8YKY - chains B and S of the 5 polymer chains in the assembly; structure by electron microscopy, 2.99 A resolution.

Chain B:
Name: Guanine nucleotide-binding protein G(I)/G(S)/G(T) subunit beta-1
Organism: Homo sapiens
Reference sequence: P62873 (GBB1_HUMAN); residue numbers follow UniProt; this construct covers 1-340
Sequence (366 residues; row label = number of the first residue in the row):
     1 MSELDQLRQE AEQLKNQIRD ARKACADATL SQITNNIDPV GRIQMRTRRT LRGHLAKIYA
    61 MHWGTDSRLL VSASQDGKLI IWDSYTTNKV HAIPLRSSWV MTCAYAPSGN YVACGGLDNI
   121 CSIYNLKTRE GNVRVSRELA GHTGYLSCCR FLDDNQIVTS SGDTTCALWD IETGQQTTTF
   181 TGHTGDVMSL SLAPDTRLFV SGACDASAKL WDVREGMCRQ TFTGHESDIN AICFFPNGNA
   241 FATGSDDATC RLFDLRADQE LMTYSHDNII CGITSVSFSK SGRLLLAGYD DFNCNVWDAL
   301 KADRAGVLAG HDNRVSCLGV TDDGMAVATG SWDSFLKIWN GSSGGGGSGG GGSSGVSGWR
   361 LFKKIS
Disordered / not traced: 1-2, 341-366
Construct notes: expression tag (341-366)
Swiss-Prot annotation at these positions:
  - modified residue: Ser2 (N-acetylserine), His266 (Phosphohistidine)
  - natural variant: Leu30 (L30F: In MRD42; uncertain significance), Arg52 (R52G: In MRD42), Gly64 (G64V: In MRD42), Asp76 (D76E: In MRD42; D76G: In MRD42), Gly77 (G77S: In MRD42), Lys78 (K78R: In MRD42), Ile80 (I80N: In MRD42; I80T: In MRD42), His91 (H91R: In MRD42; uncertain significance), Ala92 (A92T: In MRD42), Pro94 (P94S: In MRD42), Leu95 (L95P: In MRD42), Arg96 (R96L: In MRD42), 5 further natural variant entries in UniProt

Chain S:
Name: ScFv16 protein
Organism: Homo sapiens
Notes: antibody fragment or engineered binder
Sequence (286 residues; each row starts with the number of its first residue; note: 2 numbers in that range are skipped by the numbering (no residue carries them; nothing is unmodelled there); a row labelled like 121A-121N holds insertion residues (121A, then the next letters in order); numbers below 1 keep their minus sign (Met-19 is residue -19)):
   -19 MVSAIVLYVL LAAAAHSAFA DVQLVESGGG LVQPGGSRKL SCSASGFAFS SFGMHWVRQA
    41 PEKGLEWVAY ISSGSGTIYY ADTVKGRFTI SRDDPKNTLF LQMTSLRSED TAMYYCVRSI
   101 YYYGSSPFDF WGQGTTLTVS S
121A-121N GGGGSGGGGSGGGG
   124 SDIVMTQATS SVPVTPGESV SISCRSSKSL LHSNGNTYLY WFLQRPGQSP QLLIYRMSNL
   184 ASGVPDRFSG SGSGTAFTLT ISRLEAEDVG VYYCMQHLEY PLTFGAGTKL ELKAAAENLY
   244 FQSHHHHHHH H
Disordered / not traced: -19 to 1, 121A-121N, 236-254
Disulfide bonds: Cys22-Cys96, Cys147-Cys217

Interface between chain B and chain S:
Residue-residue contacts - 18 pairs, chain B then chain S:
  Asp66(B) - Tyr103(S)
  Arg68(B) - Tyr103(S)
  Arg68(B) - Asn159(S)
  Leu69(B) - Tyr103(S)  hydrophobic
  Asp83(B) - Tyr103(S)
  Thr86(B) - Asn157(S)
  Val90(B) - Tyr102(S)  hydrophobic
  Val90(B) - Tyr103(S)
  His91(B) - Tyr102(S)
  Arg129(B) - Val2(S)
  Arg129(B) - Arg98(S)  hydrogen bond (backbone-side chain)
  Arg129(B) - Ser185(S)
  Glu130(B) - Val2(S)
  Glu130(B) - Gly26(S)
  Glu130(B) - Phe27(S)
  Glu130(B) - Arg98(S)  hydrogen bond (backbone-side chain)
  Gly131(B) - Phe32(S)
  Asn132(B) - Ala28(S)
Interface residues without a listed pair, chain B (13 interface residues in all): Lys127, Thr128
Interface residues without a listed pair, chain S (14 interface residues in all): Asp109, Phe110, Tyr178

Summary:
13 residues of chain B and 14 residues of chain S are in contact; the contacts include 2 hydrogen bonds. Among
the polar pairs are Arg129(B)-Arg98(S) and Glu130(B)-Arg98(S).
Here chain B is Guanine nucleotide-binding protein G(I)/G(S)/G(T) subunit beta-1 and chain S is ScFv16
protein, both from Homo sapiens. Entry 8YKY (Structure of human class T GPCR TAS2R14-Ggustducin complex with
agonist 28.1) was determined by electron microscopy together with 8XQL, 8XQN, 8XQO, 8XQP, 8XQR, 8XQS and 8XQT
from the same study.
